7PY7 - chains D and E of the 10 polymer chains in the assembly; structure by electron microscopy, 4.10 A resolution (low resolution: residue-level contacts below are approximate; hydrogen-bond / salt-bridge calls are withheld).

Chain D:
Molecule: DNA-directed RNA polymerase subunit beta'
Source organism: Escherichia coli
Notes: EC 2.7.7.6
Reference sequence: P0A8T8 (RPOC_ECO57); numbering as in UniProt (aligned over 1-1407)
Amino-acid sequence (1407 residues; row label = number of the first residue in the row):
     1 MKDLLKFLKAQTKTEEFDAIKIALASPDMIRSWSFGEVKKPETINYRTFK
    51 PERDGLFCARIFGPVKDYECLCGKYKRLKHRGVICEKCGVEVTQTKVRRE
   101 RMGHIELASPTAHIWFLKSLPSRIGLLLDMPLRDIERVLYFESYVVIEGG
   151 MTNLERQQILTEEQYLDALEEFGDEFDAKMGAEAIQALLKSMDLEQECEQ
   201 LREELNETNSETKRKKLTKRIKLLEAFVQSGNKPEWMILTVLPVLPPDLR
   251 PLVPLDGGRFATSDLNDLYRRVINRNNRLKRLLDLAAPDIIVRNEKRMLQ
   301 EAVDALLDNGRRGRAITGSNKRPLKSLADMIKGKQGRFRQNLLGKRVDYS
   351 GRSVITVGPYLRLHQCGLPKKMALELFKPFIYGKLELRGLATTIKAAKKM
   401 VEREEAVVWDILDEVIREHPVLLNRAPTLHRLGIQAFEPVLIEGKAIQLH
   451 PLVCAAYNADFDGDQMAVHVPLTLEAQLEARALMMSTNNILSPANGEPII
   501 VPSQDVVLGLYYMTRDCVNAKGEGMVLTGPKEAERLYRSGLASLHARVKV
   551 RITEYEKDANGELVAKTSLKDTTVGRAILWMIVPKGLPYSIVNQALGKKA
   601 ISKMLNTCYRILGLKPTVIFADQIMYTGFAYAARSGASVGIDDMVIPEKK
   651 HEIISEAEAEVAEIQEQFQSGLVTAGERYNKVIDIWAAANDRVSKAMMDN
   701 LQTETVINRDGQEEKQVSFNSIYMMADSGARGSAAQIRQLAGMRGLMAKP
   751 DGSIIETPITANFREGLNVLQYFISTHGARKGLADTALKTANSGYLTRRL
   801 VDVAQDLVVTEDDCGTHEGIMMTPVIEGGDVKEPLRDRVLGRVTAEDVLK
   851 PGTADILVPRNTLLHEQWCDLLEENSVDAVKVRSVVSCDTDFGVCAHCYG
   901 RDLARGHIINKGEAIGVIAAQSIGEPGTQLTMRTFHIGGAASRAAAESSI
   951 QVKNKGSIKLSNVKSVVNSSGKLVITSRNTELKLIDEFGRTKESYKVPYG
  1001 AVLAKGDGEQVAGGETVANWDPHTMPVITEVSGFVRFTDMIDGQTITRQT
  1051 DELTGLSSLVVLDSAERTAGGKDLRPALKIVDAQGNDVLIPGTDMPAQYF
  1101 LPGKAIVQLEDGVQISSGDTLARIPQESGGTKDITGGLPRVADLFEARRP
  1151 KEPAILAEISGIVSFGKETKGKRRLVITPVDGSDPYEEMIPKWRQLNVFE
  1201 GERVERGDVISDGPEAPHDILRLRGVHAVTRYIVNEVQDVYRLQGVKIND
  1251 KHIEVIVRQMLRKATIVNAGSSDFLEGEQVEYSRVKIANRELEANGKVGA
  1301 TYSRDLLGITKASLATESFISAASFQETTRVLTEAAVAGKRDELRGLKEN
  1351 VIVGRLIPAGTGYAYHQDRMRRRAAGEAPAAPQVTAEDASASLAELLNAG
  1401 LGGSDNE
Unresolved in the structure: 1-15, 934-947, 1127-1135, 1374-1407
Bound ions: Zn2+ site 1: Cys72, Cys88; Mg2+: Asp460, Asp462 (shared with 1 residue of chain R); Zn2+ site 2: Cys814, Cys888, Cys895, Cys898
UniProt features mapped onto this chain:
  - binding site (Zn(2+)): Cys70, Cys72, Cys85, Cys88, Cys814, Cys888, Cys895, Cys898
  - binding site (Mg(2+)): Asp460, Asp462, Asp464
  - modified residue: Lys972 (N6-acetyllysine)

Chain E:
Molecule: DNA-directed RNA polymerase subunit omega
Source organism: Escherichia coli
Notes: EC 2.7.7.6
Reference sequence: P0A800 (RPOZ_ECOLI); residues 1-91 here = UniProt positions 1-91
Amino-acid sequence (91 residues; numbered 1 to 91; the number before each row is that of its first residue):
     1 MARVTVQDAVEKIGNRFDLVLVAARRARQMQVGGKDPLVPEENDKTTVIA
    51 LREIEEGLINNQILDVRERQEQQEQEAAELQAVTAIAEGRR
Unresolved in the structure: 1

Interface between chain D and chain E:
Contacting residue pairs (39; chain D residue first):
  His364(D) with Val4(E)
  Val415(D) with Lys45(E)
  Arg417(D) with Asn43(E); Lys45(E)
  Glu418(D) with Asp44(E); Lys45(E); Val48(E)
  His419(D) with Lys45(E)
  Glu438(D) with Arg3(E)
  Leu474(D) with Ala27(E); Arg28(E); Gln31(E)
  Glu475(D) with Ala24(E); Arg28(E)
  Gln477(D) with Thr47(E)
  Leu478(D) with Val20(E); Ala23(E); Ala24(E); Thr47(E); Leu51(E)
  Glu479(D) with Val20(E)
  Arg481(D) with Arg3(E); Val48(E)
  Ala482(D) with Val6(E)
  Leu483(D) with Arg16(E)
  Thr487(D) with Val4(E); Thr5(E)
  Asn488(D) with Val6(E); Gln7(E); Arg16(E)
  Leu614(D) with Thr5(E); Gln7(E)
  Lys615(D) with Thr5(E)
  Arg905(D) with Arg16(E)
  Asn910(D) with Asn15(E); Phe17(E)
  Gly1360(D) with Phe17(E)
  Thr1361(D) with Val20(E); Leu21(E)
Also at the interface, not in a pair above, chain D (28 interface residues in all): Glu414, Met485, His907, Glu913, Ala1359, Ala1364
Also at the interface, not in a pair above, chain E (24 interface residues in all): Gly14, Asp18, Glu42

In short:
Chain D and chain E form an interface of 28 and 24 residues respectively. The Mg2+ site is built by Asp460(D)
and Asp462(D). Cys72(D) and Cys88(D) form the Zn2+ site 1. UniProt lists 8 Zn2+-binding residues and 3
Mg2+-binding residues on chain D.
Chain D is DNA-directed RNA polymerase subunit beta' and chain E is DNA-directed RNA polymerase subunit omega,
both from Escherichia coli; the structure, CryoEM structure of E.coli RNA polymerase elongation complex bound
to NusA and NusG (NusA and NusG ..., was determined by electron microscopy together with 7PY0, 7PY1, 7PY3,
7PY5, 7PY6, 7PY8 and 4 further entries from the same study.
